3ZMI - chain A; structure by X-ray diffraction, 2.20 A resolution.

# Chain A
Molecule: Rhomboid protease glpg
From: Escherichia coli
Notes: EC 3.4.21.105; fragment: core tm domain, residues 92-270
UniProtKB: P09391 (GLPG_ECOLI); numbering as in UniProt (aligned over 92-270)
Amino-acid sequence (179 residues; each row starts with the number of its first residue):
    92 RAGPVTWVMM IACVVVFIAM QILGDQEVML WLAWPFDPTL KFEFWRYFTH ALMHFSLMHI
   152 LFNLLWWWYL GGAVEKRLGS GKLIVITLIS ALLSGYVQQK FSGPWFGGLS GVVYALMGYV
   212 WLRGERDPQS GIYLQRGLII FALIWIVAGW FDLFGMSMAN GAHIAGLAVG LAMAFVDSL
Not modelled in the structure: 245-249
Covalently attached groups: compound L6C linked to Ser201
Residues lining bound ligands: L6C (phenyl N-[(1R)-3-oxidanylidene-1-phenyl-propyl]carbamate): Met149, His150, Phe153, Asn154, Trp157, Val204, Tyr205, Met208, Ala233, Trp236, His254
Curated features (UniProtKB/Swiss-Prot):
  - active site: Ser201 (Nucleophile), His254
  - mutagenesis: Asn154 (N154A: Reduced catalytic activity), Gly199 (G199C: Loss of catalytic activity), Ser201 (S201A/C: Loss of catalytic activity), His254 (H254A/C: Loss of catalytic activity)
From the paper describing this entry:
  - binding site for L6C: Met149, Phe153, Asn154, Trp157, Ser201, Tyr205, Met208, Trp236, His254
  - catalytic residues: His150, Asn154 (proposed by the authors, not directly observed)

# Overview
Covalently linked compound L6C: at Ser201. Curated annotation (UniProt) lists active-site residues Ser201 and
His254 and 4 mutagenesis sites. The paper reports catalytic residues His150 and Asn154; a binding site for L6C
at Met149, Phe153 and Asn154 among others.
Chain A is Rhomboid protease glpg (Escherichia coli); the structure, Structure of E.coli rhomboid protease
GlpG in complex with monobactam L29, was determined by X-ray diffraction, deposited together with 3ZMH, 3ZMJ
and 3ZOT.
